PDB entry 9K0K | electron microscopy, 3.14 A resolution | chains A and B of the 5 polymer chains in the assembly

Chain A:
Name: Guanine nucleotide-binding protein G(s) subunit alpha isoforms short
Organism: Homo sapiens
Notes: EC 3.6.5.-
UniProtKB: P63092 (GNAS2_HUMAN); the construct has insertions or renumbered stretches relative to UniProt, so the offset changes along the chain: 26-60 = UniProt 26-60; 192-195 = UniProt 61-64; 204-253 = UniProt 204-253; 264-394 = UniProt 264-394
Sequence (243 residues; numbered 11 to 394; 141 numbers in that range are skipped by the numbering (no residue carries them; nothing is unmodelled there); the number before each row is that of its first residue):
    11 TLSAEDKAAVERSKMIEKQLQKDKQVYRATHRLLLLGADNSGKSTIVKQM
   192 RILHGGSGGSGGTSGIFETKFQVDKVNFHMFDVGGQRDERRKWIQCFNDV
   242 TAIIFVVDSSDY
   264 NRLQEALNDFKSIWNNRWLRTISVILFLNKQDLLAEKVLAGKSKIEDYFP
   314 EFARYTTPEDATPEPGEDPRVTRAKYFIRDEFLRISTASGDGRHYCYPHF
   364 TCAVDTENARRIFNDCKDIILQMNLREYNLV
Not modelled in the structure: 192-206, 304-310, 322-331
Sequence notes: expression tag (11-25); conflict Asp49 (Gly in P63092), Asn50 (Glu in P63092), Asp249 (Ala in P63092), Asp252 (Ser in P63092), Asp272 (Leu in P63092), Ala372 (Ile in P63092), Ile375 (Val in P63092), Lys380 (Arg in P63092), Leu384 (Gln in P63092), Gln385 (Arg in P63092), Asn387 (His in P63092), Glu390 (Gln in P63092), Asn392 (Glu in P63092), Val394 (Leu in P63092); linker (196-203)

Chain B:
Name: Guanine nucleotide-binding protein G(I)/G(S)/G(T) subunit beta-1
Organism: Homo sapiens
UniProtKB: P62873 (GBB1_HUMAN); residue numbers follow UniProt; this construct covers 2-340
Sequence (358 residues; numbered -17 to 340; the number before each row is that of its first residue; numbers below 1 keep their minus sign (Met-17 is residue -17)):
   -17 MHHHHHHLEVLFQGPGSSGSELDQLRQEAEQLKNQIRDARKACADATLSQ
    33 ITNNIDPVGRIQMRTRRTLRGHLAKIYAMHWGTDSRLLVSASQDGKLIIW
    83 DSYTTNKVHAIPLRSSWVMTCAYAPSGNYVACGGLDNICSIYNLKTREGN
   133 VRVSRELAGHTGYLSCCRFLDDNQIVTSSGDTTCALWDIETGQQTTTFTG
   183 HTGDVMSLSLAPDTRLFVSGACDASAKLWDVREGMCRQTFTGHESDINAI
   233 CFFPNGNAFATGSDDATCRLFDLRADQELMTYSHDNIICGITSVSFSKSG
   283 RLLLAGYDDFNCNVWDALKADRAGVLAGHDNRVSCLGVTDDGMAVATGSW
   333 DSFLKIWN
Not modelled in the structure: -17 to 13
Sequence notes: initiating methionine (-17); expression tag (-16 to 1)
Curated features (UniProtKB/Swiss-Prot):
  - modified residue: Ser2 (N-acetylserine), His266 (Phosphohistidine)
  - natural variant: Leu30 (L30F: In MRD42; uncertain significance), Arg52 (R52G: In MRD42), Gly64 (G64V: In MRD42), Asp76 (D76E: In MRD42; D76G: In MRD42), Gly77 (G77S: In MRD42), Lys78 (K78R: In MRD42), Ile80 (I80N: In MRD42; I80T: In MRD42), His91 (H91R: In MRD42; uncertain significance), Ala92 (A92T: In MRD42), Pro94 (P94S: In MRD42), Leu95 (L95P: In MRD42), Arg96 (R96L: In MRD42), 5 further natural variant entries in UniProt

Interface between chain A and chain B:
Pairs across the interface - 47 pairs, chain A then chain B:
  Arg22(A) - Val90(B)
  Arg22(A) - His91(B)
  Ser23(A) - Asn88(B)
  Ser23(A) - Lys89(B)
  Ile26(A) - Lys89(B)
  Ile26(A) - Ala92(B)  hydrophobic
  Leu30(A) - Gly53(B)
  Leu30(A) - Lys78(B)
  Leu30(A) - Ile80(B)  hydrophobic
  Leu30(A) - Lys89(B)
  Asp33(A) - Lys78(B)
  Lys34(A) - Leu55(B)
  Tyr37(A) - Leu55(B)  hydrophobic
  Tyr37(A) - Ala56(B)
  Tyr37(A) - Gln75(B)
  Tyr37(A) - Asp76(B)
  Ile207(A) - Trp99(B)  hydrophobic
  Phe222(A) - Trp99(B)  hydrophobic
  Gly226(A) - Asn119(B)
  Gly226(A) - Thr143(B)
  Gln227(A) - Leu117(B)
  Gln227(A) - Tyr145(B)  hydrogen bond (side chain-backbone)
  Arg228(A) - Gly162(B)  hydrogen bond (side chain-backbone)
  Arg228(A) - Thr164(B)
  Arg228(A) - Gly185(B)
  Arg228(A) - Asp186(B)
  Arg232(A) - Cys204(B)  hydrogen bond (side chain-backbone)
  Arg232(A) - Asp228(B)  salt bridge
  Lys233(A) - Tyr145(B)
  Lys233(A) - Met188(B)
  Lys233(A) - Cys204(B)
  Lys233(A) - Asp228(B)  salt bridge
  Lys233(A) - Asn230(B)  hydrogen bond
  Lys233(A) - Asp246(B)  salt bridge
  Trp234(A) - Leu117(B)  hydrophobic
  Cys237(A) - Tyr59(B)
  Cys237(A) - Gln75(B)
  Cys237(A) - Trp99(B)
  Cys237(A) - Met101(B)  hydrophobic
  Phe238(A) - Trp99(B)
  Phe238(A) - Leu117(B)  hydrophobic
  Asn239(A) - Lys57(B)
  Asn239(A) - Trp332(B)
  Asp240(A) - Lys57(B)  salt bridge
  Asp240(A) - Gln75(B)
  Trp281(A) - Arg314(B)
  Trp281(A) - Trp332(B)  hydrophobic
Other interface residues (no listed pair), chain A (23 interface residues in all): Glu27, Gln29, Gln236
Other interface residues (no listed pair), chain B (34 interface residues in all): Gly144, Asp163, Asp290

Summary:
Chain A and chain B form an interface of 23 and 34 residues respectively, with 4 hydrogen bonds and 4 salt
bridges. Among the polar pairs are Arg232(A)-Asp228(B), Lys233(A)-Asp228(B) and Lys233(A)-Asp246(B).
Here chain A is Guanine nucleotide-binding protein G(s) subunit alpha isoforms short and chain B is Guanine
nucleotide-binding protein G(I)/G(S)/G(T) subunit beta-1, both from Homo sapiens. Entry 9K0K (Cryo-EM
structure of UTP-bound P2Y purinoceptor 4-miniGq-Nb35 complex) was determined by electron microscopy (same
publication as 9K0X, 9K20 and 9K25).
